Entry 2FCU (X-ray diffraction, 1.60 A resolution); this record covers chain A.

[Chain A]
Molecule: syringomycin biosynthesis enzyme 2
From: Pseudomonas syringae
Chain sequence (313 residues; each row starts with the number of its first residue; numbers below 1 keep their minus sign (Gly-2 is residue -2)):
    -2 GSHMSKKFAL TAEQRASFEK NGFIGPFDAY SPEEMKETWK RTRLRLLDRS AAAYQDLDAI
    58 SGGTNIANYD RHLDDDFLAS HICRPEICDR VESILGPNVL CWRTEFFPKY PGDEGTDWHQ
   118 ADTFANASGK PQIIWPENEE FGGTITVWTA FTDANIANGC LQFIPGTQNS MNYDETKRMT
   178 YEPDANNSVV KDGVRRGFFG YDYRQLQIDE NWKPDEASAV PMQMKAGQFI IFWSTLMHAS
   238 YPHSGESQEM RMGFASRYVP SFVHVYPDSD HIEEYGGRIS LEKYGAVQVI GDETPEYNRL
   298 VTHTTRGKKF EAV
Not modelled in the structure: -2 to 1
Construct notes: cloning artifact (-2 to 0)
Ligand contacts:
  - 2-oxoglutaric acid (AKG): Phe104, Lys106, Thr113, His116, Thr143, Trp145, Leu158, Phe229, His235, Ser237, Arg248, Ala252, Arg254
  - DSU (((2R,3S,4S,5S)-3,4-dihydroxy-5-(hydroxymethyl)-5-((2R,3S,4S,5S,6R)-3,4,5-trihydroxy-6-methoxy-tetrahydro-2H-pyran-2-yloxy)-tetrahydrofuran-2-yl)methyl nonanoate): Glu16, Ile91, Leu92, Gly93, Pro94, Glu137, Phe138, Gly139, Gly140, Gln165, Asn166, Ser167, Trp230, Thr232, Pro257, Phe259

[In short]
Chain A binds compound DSU and 2-oxoglutaric acid.
Chain A is syringomycin biosynthesis enzyme 2 (Pseudomonas syringae); the structure, SyrB2 with
alpha-ketoglutarate, was determined by X-ray diffraction (same publication as 2FCT and 2FCV).
